Entry 8U8D (electron microscopy, 3.04 A resolution); this record covers chains A and B of the 4 polymer chains in the assembly.

Chain A:
Molecule: Nuclear mRNA export factor
Organism: Saccharomyces cerevisiae
Reference sequence: A0A8H8UN65 (A0A8H8UN65_YEASX); residue numbers follow UniProt; this construct covers 60-551
Amino-acid sequence (497 residues; numbered 55 to 551; the number before each row is that of its first residue):
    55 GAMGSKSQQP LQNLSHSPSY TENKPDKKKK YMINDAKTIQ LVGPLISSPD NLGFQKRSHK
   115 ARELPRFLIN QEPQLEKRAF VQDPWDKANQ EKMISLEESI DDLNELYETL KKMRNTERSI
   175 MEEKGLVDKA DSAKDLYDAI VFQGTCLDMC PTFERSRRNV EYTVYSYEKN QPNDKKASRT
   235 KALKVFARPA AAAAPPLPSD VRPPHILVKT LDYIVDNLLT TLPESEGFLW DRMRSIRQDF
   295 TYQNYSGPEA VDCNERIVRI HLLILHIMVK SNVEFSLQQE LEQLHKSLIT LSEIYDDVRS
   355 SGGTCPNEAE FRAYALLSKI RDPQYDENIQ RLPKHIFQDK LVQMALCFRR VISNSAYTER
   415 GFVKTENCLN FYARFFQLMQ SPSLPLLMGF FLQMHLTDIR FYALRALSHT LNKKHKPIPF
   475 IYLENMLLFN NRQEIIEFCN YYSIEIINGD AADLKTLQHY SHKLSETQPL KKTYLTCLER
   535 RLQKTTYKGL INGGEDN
Not modelled in the structure: 55-84, 183-193, 243-247, 548-551
Construct notes: expression tag (55-59)

Chain B:
Molecule: THP1 isoform 1
Organism: Saccharomyces cerevisiae
Reference sequence: A0A8H4BWR8 (A0A8H4BWR8_YEASX); residue numbers follow UniProt; this construct covers 1-455
Amino-acid sequence (455 residues; numbered 1 to 455; the number before each row is that of its first residue):
     1 MDMANQLLDE LAHGNFSHLT LNLSQNGREI AILQKQLTGF DDKQLETFVE QHPAMPNDTR
    61 FKIMCTSFLN YARDVDPWSA WSSSDLIFEF YQCLINCLIN DNAPHIEMLI PVATRETEFI
   121 INLAGKLDSF HLQLHTRSHQ FLSHISSILS RLFNSIKPPR GNASSTNIPG KQRILLYLVN
   181 KLNNIYFRIE SPQLCSNIFK NFQPKSMLAH FNEYQLDQQI EYRYLLGRYY LLNSQVHNAF
   241 VQFNEAFQSL LNLPLTNQAI TRNGTRILNY MIPTGLILGK MVKWGPLRPF LSQETIDNWS
   301 VLYKHVRYGN IQGVSLWLRQ NERHLCARQL LIVLLEKLPM VTYRNLIKTV IKSWTTEWGQ
   361 NKLPYSLIER VLQLSIGPTF EDPGAQEITI YNGIHSPKNV ENVLVTLINL GLLRANCFPQ
   421 LQLCVVKKTT MIQEIVPPVN ERITKMFPAH SHVLW
Not modelled in the structure: 1-2, 160-167

Chain A / chain B interface:
Contacting residue pairs (144; chain A residue first):
  Met-86(A) with Trp-81(B)
  Ile-87(A) with Trp-81(B), hydrogen bond (backbone-side chain)
  Ile-93(A) with Ser-79(B)
  Leu-95(A) with Phe-130(B), hydrophobic; Gln-133(B)
  Val-96(A) with Ala-80(B), hydrophobic; Trp-81(B)
  Gly-97(A) with Ser-79(B); Ala-80(B), hydrogen bond (backbone-backbone)
  Pro-98(A) with Pro-77(B); Trp-78(B)
  Leu-99(A) with Asp-76(B); Pro-77(B), hydrogen bond (backbone-backbone); Ser-79(B); Ala-80(B), hydrophobic; Ile-87(B), hydrophobic
  Ile-100(A) with Leu-23(B), hydrophobic
  Pro-103(A) with Pro-77(B), hydrophobic; Trp-78(B), hydrophobic
  Asp-104(A) with Trp-78(B)
  Leu-106(A) with Leu-23(B); Gly-27(B); Arg-28(B); Ala-31(B)
  Phe-108(A) with Ile-30(B), hydrophobic; Ala-31(B), hydrophobic; Gln-34(B); Pro-77(B), hydrophobic
  Gln-109(A) with Trp-78(B)
  Lys-110(A) with Trp-78(B)
  His-113(A) with Gln-34(B); Arg-73(B); Asp-74(B); Val-75(B)
  Arg-116(A) with Asp-74(B), hydrogen bond (side chain-backbone); Ser-82(B), hydrogen bond (side chain-backbone); Asp-85(B), salt bridge; Leu-86(B)
  Phe-121(A) with Phe-88(B), hydrophobic; Gln-140(B), hydrogen bond (backbone-side chain); Phe-141(B), hydrophobic; His-144(B)
  Leu-122(A) with Trp-81(B), hydrophobic; Gln-140(B); Phe-141(B), hydrophobic
  Asn-124(A) with His-135(B), hydrogen bond (side chain-backbone); Thr-136(B); Arg-137(B)
  Glu-126(A) with His-135(B), salt bridge
  Ser-354(A) with His-131(B), hydrogen bond
  Pro-377(A) with Leu-232(B); Asn-233(B)
  Asp-380(A) with Ile-332(B)
  Glu-381(A) with Pro-192(B); Gln-193(B); Leu-232(B); Gln-329(B)
  Gln-384(A) with Cys-326(B), hydrogen bond (backbone-side chain); Gln-329(B), hydrogen bond; Leu-330(B); Leu-331(B), hydrogen bond (side chain-backbone); Ile-332(B), hydrogen bond (side chain-backbone)
  Arg-385(A) with Glu-190(B); Pro-192(B); Gln-329(B)
  Lys-388(A) with Arg-323(B)
  Phe-391(A) with Glu-322(B); Leu-331(B), hydrophobic
  Gln-392(A) with Glu-322(B), hydrogen bond
  Lys-394(A) with Glu-387(B), salt bridge
  Gln-397(A) with Ile-390(B), hydrogen bond (side chain-backbone)
  Met-398(A) with Ile-388(B), hydrophobic
  Leu-400(A) with Ile-390(B), hydrophobic
  Cys-401(A) with Thr-389(B), hydrogen bond (side chain-backbone); Ile-390(B), hydrophobic
  Arg-403(A) with Glu-336(B)
  Arg-404(A) with Ile-332(B); Leu-335(B); Glu-336(B), salt bridge; Ile-394(B)
  Val-405(A) with Ile-394(B), hydrophobic
  Ser-407(A) with Glu-336(B), hydrogen bond
  Ser-409(A) with Phe-447(B)
  Val-417(A) with Gln-235(B)
  Thr-419(A) with Ser-234(B); Lys-337(B), hydrogen bond; Phe-447(B)
  Glu-420(A) with Ser-234(B); Val-236(B); His-237(B), hydrogen bond (side chain-backbone); Lys-337(B), hydrogen bond (backbone-side chain); Ile-443(B); Phe-447(B)
  Asn-421(A) with Ile-277(B), hydrogen bond (side chain-backbone); Glu-336(B); Lys-337(B); Val-341(B); Leu-410(B); Ile-443(B)
  Cys-422(A) with Thr-406(B)
  Leu-423(A) with Glu-336(B); Met-340(B), hydrophobic; Ile-394(B), hydrophobic; Thr-406(B), hydrogen bond (backbone-side chain)
  Asn-424(A) with Asn-402(B), hydrogen bond (backbone-side chain); Thr-406(B)
  Phe-425(A) with Tyr-343(B), hydrophobic; Ile-394(B); His-395(B); Asn-402(B)
  Tyr-426(A) with Asn-402(B), hydrogen bond (backbone-side chain)
  Ala-427(A) with Asn-399(B); Asn-402(B), hydrogen bond (backbone-side chain)
  Arg-428(A) with Phe-380(B); Gly-393(B), hydrogen bond (side chain-backbone); Ile-394(B); Ser-396(B); Asn-399(B); Asn-402(B)
  Gln-431(A) with Asn-399(B), hydrogen bond
  Ser-435(A) with Phe-380(B)
  Ser-437(A) with Phe-380(B)
  Ala-460(A) with Val-405(B); Asn-409(B), hydrogen bond (backbone-side chain)
  Leu-461(A) with Glu-401(B); Val-405(B), hydrophobic; Cys-417(B), hydrophobic
  His-463(A) with Asn-409(B), hydrogen bond
  Thr-464(A) with Ile-408(B); Asn-409(B); Asn-416(B); Cys-417(B), hydrogen bond
  Leu-465(A) with Cys-417(B)
  Asn-466(A) with Asn-416(B); Phe-418(B)
  His-469(A) with Phe-418(B); Pro-419(B)
  Ile-472(A) with Pro-419(B), hydrophobic; Gln-420(B)
  Pro-473(A) with Gln-420(B)
  Tyr-476(A) with Glu-401(B), hydrogen bond; Pro-419(B), hydrophobic; Gln-420(B)
  Met-480(A) with Glu-401(B)
Also at the interface, not in a pair above, chain A (77 interface residues in all): Thr-92, Gly-107, Arg-111, Glu-117, Pro-119, Ile-123, Ser-355, Gln-378, Leu-386, Lys-418, Leu-432, Arg-459
Also at the interface, not in a pair above, chain B (89 interface residues in all): Lys-35, Thr-38, Ser-83, Lys-126, Leu-127, Leu-132, Leu-134, Ser-138, Pro-339, Thr-379, Glu-381, Lys-398, Val-403

Summary:
77 residues of chain A face 89 of chain B across their interface, with 30 hydrogen bonds and 4 salt bridges.
Polar contacts include Arg-116(A)/Asp-85(B), Glu-126(A)/His-135(B) and Lys-394(A)/Glu-387(B).
Here chain A is Nuclear mRNA export factor and chain B is THP1 isoform 1, both from Saccharomyces cerevisiae.
Entry 8U8D (Cryo-EM structure of the TREX-2 complex in complex with the N-terminal motif of Sub2) was
determined by electron microscopy, deposited together with 8U8C and 8U8E.
